Entry 3WNQ (X-ray diffraction, 2.95 A resolution); this record covers chains A and C of the 4 polymer chains in the assembly.

Chain A (and C):
Protein: (R)-specific carbonyl reductase
Source organism: Candida parapsilosis
Notes: EC 1.1.1.1; chain C of this document is another copy of the same molecule, construct and numbering; everything in this record applies to it too
UniProt: A1X808 (A1X808_CANPA); numbering as in UniProt (aligned over 1-336)
Amino-acid sequence (341 residues; each row starts with the number of its first residue; numbers below 1 keep their minus sign (Ala-4 is residue -4)):
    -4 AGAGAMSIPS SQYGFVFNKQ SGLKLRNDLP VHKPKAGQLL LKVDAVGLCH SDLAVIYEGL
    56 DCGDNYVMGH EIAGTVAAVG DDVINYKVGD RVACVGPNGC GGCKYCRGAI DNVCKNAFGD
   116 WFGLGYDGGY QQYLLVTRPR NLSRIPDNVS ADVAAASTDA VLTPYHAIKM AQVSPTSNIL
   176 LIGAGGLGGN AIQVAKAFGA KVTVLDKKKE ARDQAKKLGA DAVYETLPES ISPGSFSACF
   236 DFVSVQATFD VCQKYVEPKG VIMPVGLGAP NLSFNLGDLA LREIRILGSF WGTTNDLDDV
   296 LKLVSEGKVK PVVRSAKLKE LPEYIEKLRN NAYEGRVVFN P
Not modelled in the structure: -4 to 1
Construct notes: expression tag (-4 to 0); engineered mutation Ala49 (His in A1X808)
Bound ions: Zn2+ site 1: Cys44, His65, Glu66, Asp154; Zn2+ site 2: Cys95, Cys98, Cys101, Cys109
Small-molecule neighbours: 2-hydroxy-1-phenylethanone (HXT): Ser46, Leu55, Trp116, Leu119, Asp154, Thr158, Phe285, Trp286

How chain A and chain C interact:
Residue-residue contacts - 29 pairs, chain A then chain C:
  Lys30(A) - Asp77(C)
  Asp77(A) - Lys30(C)
  Asn80(A) - Asn111(C)  hydrogen bond
  Gly96(A) - Arg135(C)
  Gly97(A) - Arg135(C)
  Lys99(A) - Asn290(C)  hydrogen bond (backbone-side chain)
  Cys101(A) - Arg102(C)
  Arg102(A) - Cys101(C)
  Arg102(A) - Ala104(C)
  Arg102(A) - Arg135(C)  hydrogen bond (side chain-backbone)
  Arg102(A) - Leu137(C)
  Arg102(A) - Thr289(C)  hydrogen bond
  Arg102(A) - Asn290(C)  hydrogen bond
  Arg102(A) - Asp293(C)  salt bridge
  Gly103(A) - Ala104(C)
  Gly103(A) - Asn290(C)
  Ala104(A) - Arg102(C)  hydrogen bond (backbone-backbone)
  Ala104(A) - Gly103(C)
  Ala104(A) - Ala104(C)  hydrophobic
  Asn111(A) - Asn80(C)  hydrogen bond
  Arg135(A) - Gly96(C)  hydrogen bond (side chain-backbone)
  Arg135(A) - Gly97(C)
  Arg135(A) - Arg102(C)  hydrogen bond (backbone-side chain)
  Leu137(A) - Arg102(C)
  Thr289(A) - Arg102(C)  hydrogen bond
  Asn290(A) - Lys99(C)  hydrogen bond (side chain-backbone)
  Asn290(A) - Arg102(C)  hydrogen bond
  Asn290(A) - Gly103(C)
  Asp293(A) - Arg102(C)  salt bridge
Other interface residues (no listed pair), chain A (17 interface residues in all): Asp106
Other interface residues (no listed pair), chain C (18 interface residues in all): Cys95, Asp106

Summary:
The interface between chain A and chain C involves 17 residues on one side and 18 on the other, with 12
hydrogen bonds and 2 salt bridges. Polar pairs include Arg102(A)-Asp293(C), Asn80(A)-Asn111(C) and
Lys99(A)-Asn290(C). Ligands of chain A: 2-hydroxy-1-phenylethanone.
Both chains are (R)-specific carbonyl reductase (Candida parapsilosis). Entry 3WNQ (Crystal structure of
(R)-carbonyl reductase H49A mutant from Candida Parapsilosis in complex with 2-hydroxyacetophenone) was
determined by X-ray diffraction, deposited together with 3WLE and 3WLF.
